Entry 9BPB (electron microscopy, 2.57 A resolution); this record covers chains C and G of the 42 polymer chains in the assembly.

[Chain C]
Name: Cytochrome b
Organism: Saccharomyces cerevisiae W303
Notes: EC 7.1.1.8
UniProt: P00163 (CYB_YEAST); residues 1-385 here = UniProt positions 1-385
Amino-acid sequence (385 residues; each row starts with the number of its first residue):
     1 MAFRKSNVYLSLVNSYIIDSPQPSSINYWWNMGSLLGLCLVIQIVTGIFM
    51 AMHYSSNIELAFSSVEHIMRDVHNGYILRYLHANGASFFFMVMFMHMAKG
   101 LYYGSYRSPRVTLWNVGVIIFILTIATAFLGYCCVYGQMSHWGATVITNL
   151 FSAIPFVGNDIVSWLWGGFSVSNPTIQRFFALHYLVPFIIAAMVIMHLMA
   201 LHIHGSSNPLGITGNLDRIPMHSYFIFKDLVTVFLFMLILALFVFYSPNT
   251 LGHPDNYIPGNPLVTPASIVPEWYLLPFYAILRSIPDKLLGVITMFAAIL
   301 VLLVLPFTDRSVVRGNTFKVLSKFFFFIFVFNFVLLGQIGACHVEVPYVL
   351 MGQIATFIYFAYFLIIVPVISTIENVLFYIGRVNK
Disordered / not traced: 384-385
UniProt features mapped onto this chain:
  - binding site (a ubiquinone): Tyr16, His202
  - binding site (heme b): His82, His96, His183, His197
  - natural variant: Ile122 (I122T: In strain: ATCC 44821 / 777-3A), Ile269 (I269ID: In strain: D273-10B/A21)
  - mutagenesis: Gly131 (G131S: In W7: Causes respiratory deficiency)
Bound ions: heme Fe site 1: His82, His183; heme Fe site 2: His96, His197
Ligand contacts:
  - phosphatidic acid (6PH; (1R)-2-(phosphonooxy)-1-[(tridecanoyloxy)methyl]ethyl pentadecanoate): Ser34, Gly37, Leu38, His222, Ser223, Ile226, Phe227, Asp229, Leu230, Val233, Phe234, Met237
  - 3-sn-phosphatidylethanolamine (8PE; (2R)-3-{[(S)-(2-aminoethoxy)(hydroxy)phosphoryl]oxy}-2-(tetradecanoyloxy)propyl octadecanoate): Trp29, Ala98, Lys99, Tyr102, Tyr103, Thr317, Lys323, Phe326, Phe327
  - 3-sn-phosphatidylethanolamine (9PE; (1R)-2-{[(S)-(2-aminoethoxy)(hydroxy)phosphoryl]oxy}-1-[(heptanoyloxy)methyl]ethyl octadecanoate), molecule 1: Phe3, Ser6, Asn7, Tyr9, Leu10, Val13
  - 3-sn-phosphatidylethanolamine (9PE), molecule 2: Thr112, Asn115, Val116, Ile119, Met193, Met196
  - cardiolipin (CN5; (5S,11R)-5,8,11-trihydroxy-5,11-dioxido-17-oxo-4,6,10,12,16-pentaoxa-5,11-diphosphaoctadec-1-yl pentadecanoate): Leu12, Tyr16, Ile195, Met199
  - heme (HEM), molecule 1: Trp30, Gly33, Ser34, Leu36, Gly37, Phe89, Met93, His96, Met97, Lys99, Ser105, Leu113, Trp114, Gly117, Val118, Ile120, Phe121, Val194, His197, Leu198, Leu201, Gly205, Ser206, Ser207
  - heme (HEM), molecule 2: Leu40, Gln43, Ile44, Gly47, Ile48, Met50, Ala51, Tyr54, Val65, Arg79, His82, Ala83, Ala86, Thr127, Ala128, Gly131, Tyr132, Cys134, Val135, Phe180, His183, Tyr184, Pro187, Asn256
  - UQ6 (5-(3,7,11,15,19,23-hexamethyl-tetracosa-2,6,10,14,18,22-hexaenyl)-2,3-dimethoxy-6-methyl-benzene-1,4-diol), molecule 1: Tyr16, Ile17, Gln22, Ser34, Gly37, Leu40, Val41, Ile44, Val45, Ile48, Phe49, Phe188, Leu198, Leu201, Ser206, Met221, Asp229
  - UQ6, molecule 2: Ile122, Leu123, Ile125, Ala126, Phe129, Leu130, Ile147, Leu165, Leu182, Ile189, Phe296

[Chain G]
Name: Cytochrome b-c1 complex subunit 7, mitochondrial, Cytochrome c oxidase subunit 8, mitochondrial
Organism: Saccharomyces cerevisiae W303
UniProt: chimeric construct of P00128, P04039: residues 1-127 from P00128 (QCR7_YEAST) positions 1-127 (same numbers); residues 132-183 from P04039 positions 27-78 (UniProt number = residue number - 105)
Amino-acid sequence (183 residues; each row starts with the number of its first residue):
     1 MPQSFTSIARIGDYILKSPVLSKLCVPVANQFINLAGYKKLGLKFDDLIA
    51 EENPIMQTALRRLPEDESYARAYRIIRAHQTELTHHLLPRNEWIKAQEDV
   101 PYLLPYILEAEAAAKEKDELDNIEVSKGGGGSVHFKDGVYENIPFKVKGR
   151 KTPYALSHFGFFAIGFAVPFVACYVQLKKSGAF
Disordered / not traced: 1, 127-183
Sequence notes: linker (128-131)

[How chain C and chain G interact]
Residue-residue contacts (52):
  Ser24(C) - Leu83(G)
  Ser25(C) - His79(G)
  Pro109(C) - Glu52(G)
  Asn208(C) - His79(G)  hydrogen bond
  Leu210(C) - Ala78(G)  hydrophobic
  Leu210(C) - His79(G)
  Ile212(C) - Asp47(G)
  Ile212(C) - Leu48(G)  hydrophobic
  Ile212(C) - Ile75(G)  hydrophobic
  Ile212(C) - His79(G)
  Thr213(C) - Glu51(G)
  Thr213(C) - His79(G)  hydrogen bond (backbone-side chain)
  Leu216(C) - Ala72(G)
  Asp309(C) - Pro2(G)
  Arg310(C) - Pro2(G)
  Arg310(C) - Gln3(G)
  Ser311(C) - Pro2(G)
  Val312(C) - Phe5(G)  hydrophobic
  Val312(C) - Ile49(G)
  Val312(C) - Ala50(G)  hydrogen bond (backbone-backbone)
  Val313(C) - Leu48(G)
  Arg314(C) - Ala50(G)
  Arg314(C) - Glu52(G)  salt bridge
  Phe318(C) - Ala36(G)
  Phe318(C) - Tyr38(G)  hydrophobic
  Phe318(C) - Leu48(G)  hydrophobic
  Val320(C) - Phe32(G)  hydrophobic
  Val320(C) - Leu35(G)  hydrophobic
  Val320(C) - Ala36(G)
  Thr372(C) - Gln3(G)
  Glu374(C) - Phe32(G)
  Asn375(C) - Gln3(G)
  Asn375(C) - Ile8(G)
  Val376(C) - Ile11(G)  hydrophobic
  Leu377(C) - Ala29(G)
  Leu377(C) - Phe32(G)  hydrophobic
  Phe378(C) - Phe32(G)  hydrophobic
  Phe378(C) - Ile33(G)  hydrophobic
  Phe378(C) - Phe45(G)  hydrophobic
  Tyr379(C) - Ala9(G)
  Tyr379(C) - Gly12(G)
  Tyr379(C) - Asp13(G)  hydrogen bond
  Tyr379(C) - Leu104(G)  hydrophobic
  Ile380(C) - Leu16(G)  hydrophobic
  Ile380(C) - Cys25(G)  hydrophobic
  Ile380(C) - Ala29(G)  hydrophobic
  Gly381(C) - Ala29(G)
  Arg382(C) - Phe45(G)
  Arg382(C) - Asp46(G)  salt bridge
  Arg382(C) - Val100(G)
  Arg382(C) - Pro101(G)
  Val383(C) - Leu16(G)
Interface residues without a listed pair, chain C (36 interface residues in all): Arg107, Ser108, Gly211, Gly214, Asp217, Thr317, Lys319, Leu321, Ser371
Interface residues without a listed pair, chain G (42 interface residues in all): Ser4, Ile15, Val26, Gly37, Leu41, Leu43, Arg71, Ile76, Glu82, Asp99

[Summary]
The interface between chain C and chain G involves 36 residues on one side and 42 on the other, with 4
hydrogen bonds and 2 salt bridges. Polar contacts include Arg314(C)-Glu52(G), Arg382(C)-Asp46(G) and
Asn208(C)-His79(G).
Here chain C is Cytochrome b and chain G is Cytochrome b-c1 complex subunit 7, mitochondrial, Cytochrome c
oxidase subunit 8, mitochondrial, both from Saccharomyces cerevisiae W303. Entry 9BPB (Tethered respiratory
III2IV2 supercomplex from Saccharomyces cerevisiae) was determined by electron microscopy.
